5L5H - chains M and b of the 28 polymer chains in the assembly; structure by X-ray diffraction, 2.60 A resolution.

== Chain M ==
Molecule: Proteasome subunit beta type-7
Source organism: Saccharomyces cerevisiae (strain ATCC 204508 / S288c)
Notes: EC 3.4.25.1
UniProtKB: P30657 (PSB7_YEAST); residues -12 to 233 here correspond to UniProt positions 21-266 (UniProt number = residue number + 33)
Chain sequence (246 residues; numbered -12 to 233; the number before each row is that of its first residue; numbers below 1 keep their minus sign (Thr-12 is residue -12)):
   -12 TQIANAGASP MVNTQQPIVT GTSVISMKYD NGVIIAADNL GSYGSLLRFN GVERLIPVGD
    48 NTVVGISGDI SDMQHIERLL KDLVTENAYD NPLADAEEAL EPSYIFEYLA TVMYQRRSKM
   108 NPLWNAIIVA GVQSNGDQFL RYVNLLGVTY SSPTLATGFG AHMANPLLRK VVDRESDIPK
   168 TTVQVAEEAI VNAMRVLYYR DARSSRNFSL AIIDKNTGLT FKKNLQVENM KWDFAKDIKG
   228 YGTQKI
Unresolved in the structure: -12 to 0

== Chain b ==
Molecule: Proteasome subunit beta type-1
Source organism: Saccharomyces cerevisiae (strain ATCC 204508 / S288c)
Notes: EC 3.4.25.1
UniProtKB: P38624 (PSB1_YEAST); residues 1-196 here correspond to UniProt positions 20-215 (UniProt number = residue number + 19)
Chain sequence (196 residues; each row starts with the number of its first residue):
     1 TSIMAVTFKD GVILGADSRT TTGAYIANRV TDKLTRVHDK IWCCRSGSAA DTQAIADIVQ
    61 YHLELYTSQY GTPSTETAAS VFKELCYENK DNLTAGIIVA GYDDKNKGEV YTIPLGGSVH
   121 KLPYAIAGSG STFIYGYCDK NFRENMSKEE TVDFIKHSLS QAIKWDGSSG GVIRMVVLTA
   181 AGVERLIFYP DEYEQL
UniProt features mapped onto this chain:
  - active site: Thr1 (Nucleophile)

== How chain M and chain b interact ==
Contacting residue pairs - 60 pairs, chain M then chain b:
  Ser32(M) with Trp165(b); Asp166(b); Gly167(b), hydrogen bond (backbone-backbone)
  Leu33(M) with Phe133(b), hydrophobic; Trp165(b)
  Leu34(M) with Lys164(b); Trp165(b), hydrogen bond (backbone-backbone); Gly167(b)
  Arg35(M) with Trp165(b)
  Phe146(M) with Ala24(b), hydrophobic; Tyr25(b)
  Tyr185(M) with Glu194(b), hydrogen bond
  Tyr186(M) with Ile26(b); Arg29(b)
  Arg187(M) with Ala24(b); Tyr25(b); Ile26(b), hydrogen bond (backbone-backbone); Ala27(b), hydrogen bond (side chain-backbone); Arg29(b)
  Asp188(M) with Ala24(b); Ile26(b)
  Ala189(M) with Arg19(b); Thr21(b); Ala24(b), hydrogen bond (backbone-backbone); Ile26(b); Gly167(b)
  Arg190(M) with Gly167(b); Ser168(b)
  Arg193(M) with Asp191(b), salt bridge; Glu194(b), salt bridge
  Lys218(M) with Arg29(b), hydrogen bond (backbone-side chain)
  Trp219(M) with Arg29(b); Gly171(b); Val172(b), hydrophobic; Tyr189(b); Pro190(b)
  Asp220(M) with Tyr189(b)
  Phe221(M) with Arg29(b)
  Ala222(M) with Val30(b), hydrophobic; Arg174(b), hydrogen bond (backbone-side chain)
  Lys223(M) with Ile187(b); Tyr189(b)
  Ile225(M) with Val30(b), hydrophobic; Arg174(b)
  Lys226(M) with Asp32(b)
  Gly227(M) with Asp32(b), hydrogen bond (backbone-side chain)
  Tyr228(M) with Thr35(b); Arg45(b); Gln53(b), hydrogen bond (side chain-backbone); Ala56(b); Asp57(b), hydrogen bond
  Gln231(M) with Asp32(b); Leu34(b); Thr35(b); Arg36(b), hydrogen bond (side chain-backbone); Trp42(b); Arg185(b)
  Ile233(M) with Arg36(b); Trp42(b); Arg185(b), hydrogen bond (backbone-side chain)
Also at the interface, not in a pair above, chain M (26 interface residues in all): Asn37, Met150
Also at the interface, not in a pair above, chain b (35 interface residues in all): Gly23, Asn28, Ile163

== In short ==
Chain M and chain b form an interface of 26 and 35 residues respectively; the contacts include 13 hydrogen
bonds and 2 salt bridges. Among the polar pairs are Arg193(M)-Asp191(b), Arg193(M)-Glu194(b) and
Tyr185(M)-Glu194(b). Curated annotation (UniProt) lists active-site residue Thr1(b) on chain b.
Chain M is Proteasome subunit beta type-7 and chain b is Proteasome subunit beta type-1, both from
Saccharomyces cerevisiae (strain ATCC 204508 / S288c); the structure, Yeast 20S proteasome with human beta5i
(1-138) and human beta6 (97-111; 118-133) in complex with PR-924, was determined by X-ray diffraction (same
publication as 5L52, 5L54, 5L55, 5L5A, 5L5B, 5L5D and 30 further entries).
